8EAL - chains C and D of the 7 polymer chains in the assembly; structure by electron microscopy, 2.34 A resolution.

[Chain C (and D)]
Protein: Minichromosome maintenance protein MCM
Source organism: Saccharolobus solfataricus P2
Notes: EC 3.6.4.12; chain D of this document is another copy of the same molecule, construct and numbering; everything in this record applies to it too
UniProtKB: Q9UXG1 (MCM_SACS2); numbering as in UniProt; present here: 2-265, 269-612
Amino-acid sequence (610 residues; each row starts with the number of its first residue; note: 3 numbers in that range are skipped by the numbering (no residue carries them; nothing is unmodelled there); numbering starts at 0):
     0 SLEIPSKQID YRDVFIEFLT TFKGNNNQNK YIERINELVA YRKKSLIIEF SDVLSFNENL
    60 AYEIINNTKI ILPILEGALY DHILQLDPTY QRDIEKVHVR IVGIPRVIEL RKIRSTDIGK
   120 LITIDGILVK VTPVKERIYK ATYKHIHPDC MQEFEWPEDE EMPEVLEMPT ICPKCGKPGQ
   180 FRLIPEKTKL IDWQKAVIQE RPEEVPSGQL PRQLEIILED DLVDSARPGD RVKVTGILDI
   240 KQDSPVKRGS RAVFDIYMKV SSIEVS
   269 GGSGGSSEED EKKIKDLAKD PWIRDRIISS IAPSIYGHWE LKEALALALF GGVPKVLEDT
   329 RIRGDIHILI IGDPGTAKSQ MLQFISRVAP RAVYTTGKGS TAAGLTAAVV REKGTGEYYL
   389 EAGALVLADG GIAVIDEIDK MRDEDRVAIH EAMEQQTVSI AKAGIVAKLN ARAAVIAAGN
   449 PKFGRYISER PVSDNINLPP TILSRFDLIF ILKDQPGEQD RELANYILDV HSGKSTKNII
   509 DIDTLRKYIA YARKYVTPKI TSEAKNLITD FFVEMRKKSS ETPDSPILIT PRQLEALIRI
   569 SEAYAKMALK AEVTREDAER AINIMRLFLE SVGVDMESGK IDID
Disordered / not traced: 0-6, 269-274, 605-612
Sequence notes: expression tag (0-1); conflict G269 (Leu in Q9UXG1), G270 (Asp in Q9UXG1), S271 (Glu in Q9UXG1), G272 (Val in Q9UXG1), G273 (Ile in Q9UXG1), S274 (Ile in Q9UXG1)
Swiss-Prot annotation at these positions:
  - motif: S472 to D475 (Arginine finger)
  - binding site (ATP): G340 to S347
  - mutagenesis: L189 (L189D: Predominantly monomeric and loss of helicase activity; when associated with R-191), D191 (D191R: Predominantly monomeric and loss of helicase activity; when associated with D-189), E202 to V204 (Loss of helicase activity), F318 (F318A: No effect on helicase and ATPase activity), E326 to D327 (Impairs helicase activity; when associated with A-329), R329 (R329A: Impairs helicase activity; when associated with 326-A-A-327), R331 (R331A: Loss of helicase and ATPase activity), K346 (K346A: Loss of helicase and ATPase activity; K346A: Sharp decrease in ATPase activity. Almost devoid of helicase activity), R359 (R359A: Loss of helicase and reduction of ATPase activity), K366 (K366E: Loss of helicase and reduction of ATPase activity), T374 (T374E: Reduction of helicase and gain of ATPase activity), D404 (D404A: Loss of helicase and ATPase activity), 9 further mutagenesis entries in UniProt
Ion coordination: Zn2+: H144, C149, C171, C174; Mg2+: S347 (together with 08T)
Small-molecule neighbours:
  - 08T ([[[(2R,3S,4R,5R)-5-(6-aminopurin-9-yl)-3,4-bis(oxidanyl)oxolan-2-yl]methoxy-oxidanyl-phosphoryl]oxy-oxidanyl-phosphoryl]oxy-tris(fluoranyl)beryllium), molecule 1: S302, I303, Y304, D341, P342, G343, T344, A345, K346, S347, Q348, E405, N448, L491, I495
  - 08T, molecule 2: E422, Q423, R473, P559, R560, E563
Reported in the primary citation:
  - binding site for the 12-nt DNA strand: T369, V377, K430, A431
  - catalytic residues: E405 (citing earlier work)
  - binding site for 08T: Y304, G343 to Q348, Q423, N448, R473, R560, E563

[Interface between chain C and chain D]
Contacting residue pairs (112):
  R113(C) - E135(D)
  R113(C) - D191(D)
  R113(C) - V222(D)
  R113(C) - D223(D)  salt bridge
  S114(C) - E135(D)
  S114(C) - L189(D)
  S114(C) - D191(D)  hydrogen bond (backbone-side chain)
  E159(C) - R181(D)  salt bridge
  E166(C) - Q179(D)
  E166(C) - R181(D)  salt bridge
  M167(C) - Q179(D)
  T169(C) - Q179(D)
  I170(C) - H146(D)
  P201(C) - N438(D)
  S206(C) - R226(D)  hydrogen bond
  S206(C) - D397(D)  hydrogen bond
  G207(C) - R226(D)
  G207(C) - V394(D)
  G207(C) - D397(D)
  Q208(C) - R226(D)
  L209(C) - L388(D)
  R211(C) - P132(D)
  R211(C) - D223(D)  salt bridge
  D238(C) - P184(D)
  I239(C) - L189(D)  hydrophobic
  Q241(C) - P184(D)
  K246(C) - K246(D)
  R247(C) - L165(D)  hydrogen bond (side chain-backbone)
  R247(C) - M167(D)
  G248(C) - D242(D)
  G248(C) - P244(D)
  S249(C) - V164(D)
  S249(C) - Q241(D)
  S249(C) - D242(D)  hydrogen bond (side chain-backbone)
  S249(C) - P244(D)
  R250(C) - E163(D)
  R250(C) - D242(D)
  A251(C) - R136(D)
  A251(C) - I137(D)  hydrogen bond (backbone-backbone)
  A251(C) - E163(D)
  V252(C) - K134(D)
  V252(C) - E135(D)
  V252(C) - W192(D)  hydrophobic
  F253(C) - K134(D)
  F253(C) - E135(D)  hydrogen bond (backbone-backbone)
  F253(C) - I137(D)  hydrophobic
  D254(C) - K134(D)
  I255(C) - E135(D)
  P301(C) - D327(D)
  S302(C) - L325(D)
  S302(C) - D327(D)  hydrogen bond
  P342(C) - S472(D)
  P342(C) - T558(D)
  P342(C) - R560(D)
  G343(C) - P559(D)
  G343(C) - R560(D)
  S347(C) - Q423(D)
  Q348(C) - T328(D)  hydrogen bond
  Q348(C) - R329(D)
  Q348(C) - Q423(D)  hydrogen bond
  Q351(C) - Q423(D)
  F352(C) - D327(D)
  R355(C) - L325(D)
  R355(C) - E326(D)  hydrogen bond (side chain-backbone)
  R355(C) - D327(D)  hydrogen bond (side chain-backbone)
  R355(C) - T328(D)
  V361(C) - V434(D)  hydrophobic
  Y362(C) - S427(D)
  Y362(C) - K436(D)
  T364(C) - E419(D)  hydrogen bond
  T364(C) - S427(D)
  K366(C) - E412(D)
  K366(C) - V415(D)
  K366(C) - A416(D)
  G367(C) - S427(D)
  G367(C) - I428(D)
  G367(C) - A429(D)  hydrogen bond (backbone-backbone)
  G367(C) - K430(D)
  S368(C) - A429(D)
  T369(C) - A429(D)  hydrogen bond (backbone-backbone)
  T369(C) - K430(D)
  G372(C) - A429(D)
  G372(C) - K430(D)
  G372(C) - A431(D)
  V378(C) - Y386(D)  hydrophobic
  K381(C) - K381(D)
  K381(C) - G384(D)
  A390(C) - G432(D)
  E405(C) - H418(D)
  N448(C) - T469(D)
  R453(C) - L556(D)
  D482(C) - R544(D)  salt bridge
  D482(C) - P559(D)
  P484(C) - R544(D)
  P484(C) - S548(D)
  D488(C) - R544(D)  salt bridge
  R489(C) - T537(D)
  R489(C) - D538(D)  salt bridge
  R489(C) - V541(D)
  A492(C) - T537(D)
  A492(C) - L562(D)  hydrophobic
  N493(C) - K533(D)  hydrogen bond
  N493(C) - T537(D)
  I495(C) - L562(D)  hydrophobic
  L496(C) - K533(D)
  L496(C) - T537(D)
  L496(C) - I566(D)  hydrophobic
  D497(C) - K533(D)
  V498(C) - L325(D)  hydrophobic
  H499(C) - K323(D)
  H499(C) - I330(D)
  H499(C) - E563(D)
Other interface residues (no listed pair), chain C (77 interface residues in all): R110, I117, K129, W155, P162, P210, T363, A376, E389, A392, L395, K408, F451, G452, Q483, L491, S503
Other interface residues (no listed pair), chain D (87 interface residues in all): T131, V133, I145, P147, L182, I190, Q193, A225, V245, T383, E385, A390, G398, T425, L437, R440, P468, R473, F540, S547, I557

[In short]
The interface between chain C and chain D involves 77 residues on one side and 87 on the other, with 16
hydrogen bonds and 7 salt bridges. Polar pairs include R113(C)-D223(D), E159(C)-R181(D) and E166(C)-R181(D).
The paper reports the catalytic residue E405(C); a binding site for 08T at Y304(C), G343(C) and Q423(C) among
others.
Both chains are Minichromosome maintenance protein MCM (Saccharolobus solfataricus P2). Entry 8EAL (SsoMCM
hexamer bound to Mg/ADP-BeFx and DNA. Class 1. Merged particles from datasets with 3 different ...) was
determined by electron microscopy (same publication as 8EAF, 8EAG, 8EAH, 8EAJ, 8EAK and 8EAM).
